PDB entry 5DIS | X-ray diffraction, 2.85 A resolution | chains A and C of the 4 polymer chains in the assembly

# Chain A
Protein: Exportin-1
From: Homo sapiens
UniProtKB: O14980 (XPO1_HUMAN); numbering as in UniProt (aligned over 5-1048)
Amino-acid sequence (1044 residues; numbered 5 to 1048; the number before each row is that of its first residue):
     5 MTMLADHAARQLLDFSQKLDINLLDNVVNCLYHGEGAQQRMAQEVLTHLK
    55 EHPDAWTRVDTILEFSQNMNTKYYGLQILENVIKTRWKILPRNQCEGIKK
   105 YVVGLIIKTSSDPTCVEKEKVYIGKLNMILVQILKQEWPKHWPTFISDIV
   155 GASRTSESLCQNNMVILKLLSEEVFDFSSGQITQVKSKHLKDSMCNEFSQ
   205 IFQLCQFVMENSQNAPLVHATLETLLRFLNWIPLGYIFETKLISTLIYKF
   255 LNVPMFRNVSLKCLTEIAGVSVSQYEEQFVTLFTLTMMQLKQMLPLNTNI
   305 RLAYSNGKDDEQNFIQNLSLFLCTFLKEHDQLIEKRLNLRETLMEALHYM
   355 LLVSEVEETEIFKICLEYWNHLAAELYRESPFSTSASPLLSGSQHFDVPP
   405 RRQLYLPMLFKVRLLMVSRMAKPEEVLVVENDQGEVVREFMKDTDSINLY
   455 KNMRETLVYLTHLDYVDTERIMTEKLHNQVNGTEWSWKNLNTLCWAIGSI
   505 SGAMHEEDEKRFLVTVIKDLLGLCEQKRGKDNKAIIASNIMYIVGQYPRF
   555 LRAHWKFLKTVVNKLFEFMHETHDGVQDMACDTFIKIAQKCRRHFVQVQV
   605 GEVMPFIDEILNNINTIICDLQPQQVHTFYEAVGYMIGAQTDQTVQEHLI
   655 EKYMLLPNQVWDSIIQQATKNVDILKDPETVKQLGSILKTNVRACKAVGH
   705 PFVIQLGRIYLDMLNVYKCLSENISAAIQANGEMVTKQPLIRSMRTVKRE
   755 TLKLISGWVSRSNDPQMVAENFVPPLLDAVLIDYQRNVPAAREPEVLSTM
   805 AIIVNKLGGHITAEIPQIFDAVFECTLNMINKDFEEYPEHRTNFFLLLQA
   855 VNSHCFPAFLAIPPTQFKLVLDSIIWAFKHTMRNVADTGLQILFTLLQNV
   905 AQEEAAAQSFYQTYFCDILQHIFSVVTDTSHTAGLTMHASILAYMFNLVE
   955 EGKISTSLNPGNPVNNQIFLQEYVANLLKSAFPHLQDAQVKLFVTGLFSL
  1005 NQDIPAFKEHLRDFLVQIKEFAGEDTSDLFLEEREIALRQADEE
Not modelled in the structure: 389-400
Ligand contacts: proline (PRO): Glu428, Asn495, Trp499, Ile539, Ser542, Asn543, Tyr546, Met583
Curated features (UniProtKB/Swiss-Prot):
  - region: Pro411 to Phe414 (Necessary for HTLV-1 Rex multimerization), Val800 to Pro820 (Interaction with HIV-1 Rev)
  - modified residue: Ser391 (Phosphoserine), Lys446 (N6-acetyllysine), Thr448 (Phosphothreonine), Ser450 (Phosphoserine), Tyr454 (Phosphotyrosine), Lys693 (N6-acetyllysine), Ser1031 (Phosphoserine)
  - mutagenesis: Ser191 (S191A: Does not abolish Rex-mediated mRNA export), Val284 (V284E: Does not abolish Rex-mediated mRNA export), Asp334 (D334G: Does not abolish Rex-mediated mRNA export), Ile337 (I337L: Does not abolish Rex-mediated mRNA export), Thr346 (T346A: Does not abolish Rex-mediated mRNA export), Val402 (V402I: Does not abolish Rex-mediated mRNA export), Pro411 (P411T: Strongly abolishes interaction with Rex and RANBP3, abolishes Rex-mediated mRNA export. Does not abolish interaction with RANBP3; when associated with S-414. Abolishes Rex multimerization ...), Met412 (M412V: Does not abolish interaction with Rex and RANBP3, and Rex-mediated mRNA export), Phe414 (F414S: Strongly abolishes interaction with Rex and RANBP3, abolishes Rex-mediated mRNA export. Does not abolish interaction with RANBP3; when associated with T-411. Abolishes Rex multimerization ...), Glu428 to Asp447 (Abolishes Ran binding activity in absence of cargo and abolishes partially Ran binding activity in presence of cargo), Val430 to Lys446 (Partially restores Ran binding activity in presence of cargo), Val430 to Val433 (Abolishes Ran binding activity both in absence or presence of cargo), 13 further mutagenesis entries in UniProt
Reported in the primary citation:
  - conformationally variable residues (side-chain flip): Phe927
  - mutagenesis - L679R, D824K, D824K/W880A, W880A, Y918W: unchanged binding to NES

# Chain C
Protein: Snurportin-1
From: Homo sapiens
UniProtKB: O95149 (SPN1_HUMAN); residues 1-287 here = UniProt positions 1-287
Amino-acid sequence (289 residues; each row starts with the number of its first residue; numbers below 1 keep their minus sign (Gly-1 is residue -1)):
    -1 GSMEELSQALASSFSVSQDLNSTAAPHPRLSQYKSKYSSLEQSERRRRLL
    49 ELQKSKRLDYVNHARRLAEDDWTGMESEEENKKDDEEMDIDTVKKLPKHY
    99 ANQLMLSEWLIDVPSDLGQEWIVVVCPVGKRALIVASRGSTSAYTKSGYC
   149 VNRFSSLLPGGNRRNSTAKDYTILDCIYNEVNQTYYVLDVMCWRGHPFYD
   199 CQTDFRFYWMHSKLPEEEGLGEKTKLNPFKFVGLKNFPCTPESLCDVLSM
   249 DFPFEVDGLLFYHKQTHYSPGSTPLVGWLRPYMVSDVLG
Not modelled in the structure: 29-31, 74-92, 163-165
Sequence notes: linker (-1 to 0)
Ligand contacts: proline (PRO): Thr21, Ser105, Arg129, Lys144, Leu258, Trp276
Curated features (UniProtKB/Swiss-Prot):
  - region: Gly127 to Arg129 (Interaction with m3G-cap structure)
  - site (Interaction with m3G-cap structure): Ser105, Lys144, Trp276
  - modified residue: Met1 (N-acetylmethionine), Ser75 (Phosphoserine)
  - natural variant: Arg55 (R55Q: In LGMDR29; uncertain significance)
  - mutagenesis: Arg27 (R27A: Abolishes interaction with KPNB1 and m3G-cap U1 snRNP import receptor activity), Trp107 (W107A: Reduces binding to m3G-cap structure, interaction with XPO1 and snRNP import receptor activity), Phe203 to Trp207 (Reduces binding to m3G-cap structure), Trp276 (W276A: Reduces binding to m3G-cap structure, interaction with XPO1 and snRNP import receptor activity)

# How chain A and chain C interact
Contacting residue pairs (63):
  Lys514(A) - Met1(C)
  Val518(A) - Ser0(C)
  Ile521(A) - Leu4(C)  hydrophobic
  Lys522(A) - Ser0(C)  hydrogen bond (side chain-backbone)
  Lys522(A) - Glu3(C)
  Lys522(A) - Leu4(C)
  Leu525(A) - Leu4(C)  hydrophobic
  Leu525(A) - Leu8(C)  hydrophobic
  Leu525(A) - Phe12(C)  hydrophobic
  Cys528(A) - Phe12(C)  hydrophobic
  Glu529(A) - Ser11(C)
  Glu529(A) - Lys34(C)  salt bridge
  Glu529(A) - Tyr35(C)  hydrogen bond
  Lys534(A) - Val14(C)
  Lys534(A) - Ser15(C)  hydrogen bond
  Lys537(A) - Ser13(C)
  Lys537(A) - Val14(C)
  Lys537(A) - Gln16(C)
  Ala538(A) - Val14(C)
  Ala541(A) - Phe12(C)  hydrophobic
  Ala541(A) - Val14(C)  hydrophobic
  Ile544(A) - Phe12(C)  hydrophobic
  Phe554(A) - Met1(C)  hydrophobic
  His558(A) - Met1(C)
  Lys560(A) - Ser5(C)
  Phe561(A) - Leu4(C)  hydrophobic
  Phe561(A) - Ser5(C)
  Phe561(A) - Leu8(C)  hydrophobic
  Thr564(A) - Ser5(C)  hydrogen bond
  Thr564(A) - Ala9(C)
  Lys568(A) - Leu8(C)
  Lys568(A) - Ala9(C)
  Lys568(A) - Phe12(C)  hydrogen bond (side chain-backbone)
  Glu571(A) - Ala22(C)
  Glu571(A) - Ala23(C)
  Phe572(A) - Phe12(C)
  His574(A) - Ala22(C)
  Glu575(A) - Val14(C)
  Glu575(A) - Ser15(C)  hydrogen bond
  Glu575(A) - Ser145(C)  hydrogen bond (backbone-side chain)
  Thr576(A) - Asn100(C)  hydrogen bond
  Thr576(A) - Lys144(C)
  Thr576(A) - Ser145(C)
  Gln581(A) - Ser145(C)  hydrogen bond
  Asn619(A) - Val126(C)
  Asn619(A) - Gly127(C)
  Cys623(A) - Gly127(C)
  Cys623(A) - Lys128(C)
  Asp624(A) - Thr143(C)
  Asp624(A) - Lys144(C)  salt bridge
  Gln626(A) - Tyr147(C)
  Val664(A) - Glu178(C)
  Ser667(A) - Val179(C)
  Gln671(A) - Gln181(C)  hydrogen bond
  Glu683(A) - Asn150(C)  hydrogen bond
  Glu683(A) - Phe152(C)
  Glu683(A) - Pro226(C)
  Glu683(A) - Phe227(C)
  Lys686(A) - Asn150(C)  hydrogen bond
  Lys686(A) - Arg151(C)  hydrogen bond (side chain-backbone)
  Gln687(A) - Tyr176(C)  hydrogen bond
  Gln687(A) - Glu178(C)
  Gln687(A) - Gln181(C)
Also at the interface, not in a pair above, chain A (41 interface residues in all): Val565, Thr620, Pro627, Gln628, Gln663, Ile668, Asp681
Also at the interface, not in a pair above, chain C (39 interface residues in all): Ala7, Arg129, Val149, Asp255, Arg278

# In short
41 residues of chain A and 39 residues of chain C are in contact, with 14 hydrogen bonds and 2 salt bridges.
Polar pairs include Glu529(A)-Lys34(C), Asp624(A)-Lys144(C) and Lys522(A)-Ser0(C). The paper reports that
L679R, D824K and D824K/W880A of chain A, among others, leave binding to NES unchanged; conformational
variability at Phe927(A); 5 substitutions were tested in all.
Chain A is Exportin-1 and chain C is Snurportin-1, both from Homo sapiens; the structure, Crystal structure of
a CRM1-RanGTP-SPN1 export complex bound to a 113 amino acid FG-repeat containing fragment ..., was determined
by X-ray diffraction.
